Entry 3V17 (X-ray diffraction, 2.57 A resolution); this record covers chains C and D of the 4 polymer chains in the assembly.

== Chain C (and D) ==
Protein: Alpha-ketoglutarate-dependent taurine dioxygenase
From: Pseudomonas putida
Notes: EC 1.14.11.17; chain D of this document is another copy of the same molecule, construct and numbering; everything in this record applies to it too
UniProt: Q88RA3 (Q88RA3_PSEPK); residue numbers follow UniProt; this construct covers 1-277
Chain sequence (277 residues; numbered 1 to 277; the number before each row is that of its first residue):
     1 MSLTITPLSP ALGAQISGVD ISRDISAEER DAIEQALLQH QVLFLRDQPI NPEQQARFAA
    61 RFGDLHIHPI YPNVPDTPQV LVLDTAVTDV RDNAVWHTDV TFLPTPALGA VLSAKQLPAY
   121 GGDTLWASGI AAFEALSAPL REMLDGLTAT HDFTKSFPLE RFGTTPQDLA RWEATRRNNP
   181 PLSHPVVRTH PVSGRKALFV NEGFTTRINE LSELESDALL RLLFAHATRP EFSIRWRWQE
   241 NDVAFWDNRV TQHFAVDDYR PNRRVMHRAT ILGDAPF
Unresolved in the structure: 1
Small-molecule neighbours: 2-oxoglutaric acid (AKG): Leu83, Asn93, His97, Asp99, Leu112, Thr124, Trp238, Trp246, His253, Ala255, Arg264, Met266, Arg268

== How chain C and chain D interact ==
Contacting residue pairs (4):
  Leu169(C) - Arg176(D)
  Glu173(C) - Glu173(D)
  Arg176(C) - Leu159(D)
  Arg221(C) - Arg221(D)

== Overview ==
The chain C/chain D interface involves 4 residues from each chain. Ligands of chain C: 2-oxoglutaric acid.
Chain C and chain D are both Alpha-ketoglutarate-dependent taurine dioxygenase (Pseudomonas putida); the
structure, Crystal structure of the Fe(II)/alpha-ketoglutarate dependent taurine dioxygenase from Pseudomonas
putida KT2440, was determined by X-ray diffraction together with 3V15 from the same study.
